PDB entry 7ZLQ | X-ray diffraction, 2.80 A resolution | chains A and D of the 5 polymer chains in the assembly

# Chain A
Name: Double-stranded RNA-specific adenosine deaminase
Source organism: Homo sapiens
Notes: EC 3.5.4.37
UniProt: P55265 (DSRAD_HUMAN); residues 716-797 here = UniProt positions 716-797
Sequence (86 residues; numbered 712 to 797; the number before each row is that of its first residue):
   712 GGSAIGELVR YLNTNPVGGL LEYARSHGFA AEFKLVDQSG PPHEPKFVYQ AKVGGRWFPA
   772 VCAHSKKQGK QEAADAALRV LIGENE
Unresolved in the structure: 712-714, 797
Differences from the reference sequence: expression tag (712-715)
UniProt features mapped onto this chain:
  - region: Ile716 to Thr725 (N-terminal extension of DRBM 3 and constituent of a bi-partite nuclear localization signal), Glu795 to Glu797 (C-terminal extension of DRBM 3 and constituent of a bi-partite nuclear localization signal)
  - mutagenesis: Ile716 to Asn724 (Disrupts the bi-partite nuclear localization signal and abolishes nuclear location), Ile716 (I716N: Disrupts the bi-partite nuclear localization signal and abolishes nuclear location; when associated with S-719 and N-723), Glu718 (E718A: No effect on nuclear location; when associated with A-721 and A-724), Leu719 (L719S: Disrupts the bi-partite nuclear localization signal and abolishes nuclear location; when associated with N-716 and N-723), Arg721 (R721A: No effect on nuclear location; when associated with A-721 and A-724), Leu723 (L723N: Disrupts the bi-partite nuclear localization signal and abolishes nuclear location; when associated with N-716 and S-719), Asn724 (N724A: No effect on nuclear location; when associated with A-718 and A-721), Lys777 to Lys778 (Strongly impaired RNA binding. No effect on nuclear location)
From the paper describing this entry:
  - binding site for the 13-nt RNA strand: Arg721, Glu733, Pro753, His754
  - binding site for the 13-nt RNA strand (chain D): Asn726, Arg736, His754, Lys777, Lys778, Gln782
  - binding site for the 13-nt RNA strand (chain D): Lys781 (proposed by the authors, not directly observed)
  - mutagenesis - V747A/D748Q/W768V/C773S: abolished binding to Double-stranded RNA-specific adenosine deaminase (chain A)
  - mutagenesis - V747A/D748Q/W768V/C773S: unchanged binding to full length ADAR1 p110

# Chain D
Molecule: 13-nt RNA strand
Sequence (13 nucleotides; each row starts with the number of its first residue):
     1 CGAAGCCUUC GCG

# How chain A and chain D interact
Contacting residue pairs (10):
  Thr725(A) with C6(D), sugar contact
  Asn726(A) with G5(D), hydrogen bond to the sugar; C6(D), hydrogen bond to the sugar
  Val728(A) with G5(D), phosphate contact; C6(D), phosphate contact
  Gly729(A) with G5(D), sugar contact
  Arg736(A) with A4(D), sugar contact
  Lys778(A) with C7(D), salt bridge to the phosphate; U8(D), salt bridge to the phosphate
  Gln782(A) with C6(D), hydrogen bond to the phosphate

# In short
7 residues of chain A face 5 of chain D across their interface; the contacts include 3 hydrogen bonds and 2
salt bridges. Polar pairs include Asn726(A)-G5(D), Asn726(A)-C6(D) and Gln782(A)-C6(D). The paper reports a
binding site for the 13-nt RNA strand (chain D) at Asn726(A), Arg736(A) and His754(A) among others;
V747A/D748Q/W768V/C773S of chain A abolish binding to Double-stranded RNA-specific adenosine deaminase (chain
A).
Chain A is Double-stranded RNA-specific adenosine deaminase (Homo sapiens) and chain D is a 13-nt RNA strand;
the structure, Crystal structure of ADAR1-dsRBD3 dimer in complex with dsRNA, was determined by X-ray
diffraction.
